Entry 6Y6D (X-ray diffraction, 2.20 A resolution); this record covers chains A and E of the 6 polymer chains in the assembly.

== Chain A ==
Name: Tubulin alpha-1B chain
Source organism: Bos taurus
UniProtKB: P81947 (TBA1B_BOVIN); numbering as in UniProt (aligned over 1-451)
Amino-acid sequence (451 residues; numbered 1 to 451; the number before each row is that of its first residue):
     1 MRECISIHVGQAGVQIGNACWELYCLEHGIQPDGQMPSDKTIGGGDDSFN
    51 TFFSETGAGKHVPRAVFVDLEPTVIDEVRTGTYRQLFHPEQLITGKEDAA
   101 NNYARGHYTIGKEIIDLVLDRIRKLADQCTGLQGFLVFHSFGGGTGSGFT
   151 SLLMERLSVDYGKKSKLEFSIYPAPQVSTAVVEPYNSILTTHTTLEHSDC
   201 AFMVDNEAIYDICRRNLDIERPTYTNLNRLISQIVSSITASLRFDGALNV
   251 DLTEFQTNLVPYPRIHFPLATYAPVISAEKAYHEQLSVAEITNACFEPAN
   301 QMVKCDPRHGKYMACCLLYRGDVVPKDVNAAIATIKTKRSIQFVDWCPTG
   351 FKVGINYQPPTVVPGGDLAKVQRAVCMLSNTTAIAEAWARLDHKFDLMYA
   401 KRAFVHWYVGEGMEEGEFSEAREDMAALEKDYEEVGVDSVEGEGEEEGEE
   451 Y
Disordered / not traced: 440-451
Metal / ion sites: Ca2+: D39, T41, G44, E55
Ligand contacts:
  - GTP (guanosine-5'-triphosphate): G10, Q11, A12, Q15, I16, D69, D98, A99, A100, N101, S140, G142, G143, G144, T145, G146, I171, P173, V177, S178, T179, E183, N206, Y224, L227, N228, I231
  - OBQ ((3S)-7-azanyl-6-methoxy-3-[(5R)-4-methoxy-6-methyl-7,8-dihydro-5H-[1,3]dioxolo[4,5-g]isoquinolin-5-yl]-3H-2-benzofuran-1-one): N101, T179, A180, V181
Reported in the primary citation:
  - binding site for OBQ: S178, T179, V181

== Chain E ==
Name: Stathmin-4
Source organism: Rattus norvegicus
UniProtKB: P63043 (STMN4_RAT); residues 5-145 here correspond to UniProt positions 49-189 (UniProt number = residue number + 44)
Amino-acid sequence (143 residues; each row starts with the number of its first residue):
     3 MADMEVIELNKCTSGQSFEVILKPPSFDGVPEFNASLPRRRDPSLEEIQK
    53 KLEAAEERRKYQEAELLKHLAEKREHEREVIQKAIEENNNFIKMAKEKLA
   103 QKMESNKENREAHLAAMLERLQEKDKHAEEVRKNKELKEEASR
Disordered / not traced: 3-5, 28-43, 144-145
Sequence notes: expression tag (3-4)
UniProt features mapped onto this chain:
  - modified residue: S46 (Phosphoserine)

== How chain A and chain E interact ==
Residue-residue contacts (62; chain A residue first):
  H107(A) with K53(E), hydrogen bond; L54(E)
  Y108(A) with K53(E); A57(E), hydrophobic; R61(E)
  T109(A) with R61(E), hydrogen bond
  K112(A) with E58(E), salt bridge
  L152(A) with I50(E), hydrophobic
  E155(A) with I50(E); K53(E), salt bridge
  R156(A) with L47(E); Q51(E)
  S158(A) with D44(E)
  V159(A) with P45(E); L47(E), hydrophobic; I50(E), hydrophobic
  E196(A) with D44(E)
  H197(A) with D44(E), salt bridge; P45(E)
  D245(A) with C14(E); S16(E), hydrogen bond (backbone-side chain)
  A247(A) with N12(E); S19(E)
  L248(A) with S19(E)
  P325(A) with Q18(E); F20(E), hydrophobic
  N329(A) with M6(E); V8(E); F20(E)
  I332(A) with V22(E), hydrophobic
  K336(A) with L24(E)
  D345(A) with P27(E)
  C347(A) with P27(E)
  P348(A) with K25(E)
  T349(A) with I23(E); L24(E), hydrogen bond (backbone-backbone); K25(E), hydrogen bond (backbone-backbone)
  G350(A) with V22(E)
  F351(A) with E21(E); V22(E), hydrogen bond (backbone-backbone); L24(E), hydrophobic
  K352(A) with F20(E); E21(E), salt bridge
  V353(A) with S19(E); F20(E), hydrogen bond (backbone-backbone)
  G354(A) with Q18(E)
  I355(A) with G17(E); Q18(E), hydrogen bond (backbone-backbone)
  N356(A) with S16(E)
  Y357(A) with C14(E); T15(E); S16(E), hydrogen bond (backbone-backbone); G17(E); Q18(E), hydrogen bond
  V409(A) with Q64(E), hydrogen bond (backbone-side chain)
  G410(A) with R61(E); Q64(E)
  E411(A) with R61(E), hydrogen bond (backbone-side chain)
  G412(A) with A57(E); R60(E), hydrogen bond (backbone-side chain); R61(E)
  E414(A) with R60(E), salt bridge
Interface residues without a listed pair, chain A (40 interface residues in all): E113, G246, V328, A333, W346
Interface residues without a listed pair, chain E (32 interface residues in all): L11, P26, S46, E55

== Summary ==
Chain A and chain E form an interface of 40 and 32 residues respectively, with 13 hydrogen bonds and 5 salt
bridges. Polar contacts include K112(A)-E58(E), E155(A)-K53(E) and H197(A)-D44(E). Ligands of chain A: GTP and
compound OBQ. From the paper: a binding site for OBQ at S178(A), T179(A) and V181(A).
Here chain A is Tubulin alpha-1B chain (Bos taurus) and chain E is Stathmin-4 (Rattus norvegicus). Entry 6Y6D
(Tubulin-7-Aminonoscapine complex) was determined by X-ray diffraction.
